8A3T - chains O and D of the 19 polymer chains in the assembly; structure by electron microscopy, 3.50 A resolution.

[Chain O]
Molecule: Anaphase-promoting complex subunit 5
From: Saccharomyces cerevisiae
Reference sequence: Q08683 (APC5_YEAST); numbering as in UniProt (aligned over 1-685)
Sequence (685 residues; numbered 1 to 685; the number before each row is that of its first residue):
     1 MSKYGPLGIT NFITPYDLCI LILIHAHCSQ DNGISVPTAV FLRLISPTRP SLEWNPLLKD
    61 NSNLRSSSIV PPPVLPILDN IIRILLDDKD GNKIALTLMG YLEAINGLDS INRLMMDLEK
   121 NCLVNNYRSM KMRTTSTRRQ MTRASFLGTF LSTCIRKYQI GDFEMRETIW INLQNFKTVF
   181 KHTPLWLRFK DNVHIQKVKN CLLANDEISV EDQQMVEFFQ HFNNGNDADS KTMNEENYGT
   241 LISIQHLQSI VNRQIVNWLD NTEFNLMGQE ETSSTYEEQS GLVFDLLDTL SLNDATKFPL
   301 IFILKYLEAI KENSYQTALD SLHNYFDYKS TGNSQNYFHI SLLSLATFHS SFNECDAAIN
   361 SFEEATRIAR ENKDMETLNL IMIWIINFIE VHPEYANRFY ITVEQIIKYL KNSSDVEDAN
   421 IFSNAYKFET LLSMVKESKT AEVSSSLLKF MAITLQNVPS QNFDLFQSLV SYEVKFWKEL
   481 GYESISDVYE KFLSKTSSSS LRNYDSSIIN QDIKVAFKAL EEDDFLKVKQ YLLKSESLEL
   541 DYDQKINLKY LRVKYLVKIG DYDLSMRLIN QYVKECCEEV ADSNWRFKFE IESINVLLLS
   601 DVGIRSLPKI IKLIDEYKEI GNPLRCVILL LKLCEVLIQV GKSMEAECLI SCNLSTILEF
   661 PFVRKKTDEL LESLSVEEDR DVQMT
Unresolved in the structure: 1-2, 261-275, 676-685

[Chain D]
Molecule: Anaphase-promoting complex subunit CDC23
From: Saccharomyces cerevisiae
Reference sequence: P16522 (CDC23_YEAST); residue numbers follow UniProt; this construct covers 1-626
Sequence (626 residues; row label = number of the first residue in the row):
     1 MNDDSQDKII HDIRIQLRKA ATELSRWKLY GSSKWAAEAL AGLAEAIDVD QTHSLADESP
    61 LRNKQGVPKQ MFEIPQNGFG LSETEYDLYL LGSTLFDAKE FDRCVFFLKD VTNPYLKFLK
   121 LYSKFLSWDK KSQESMENIL TTGKFTDEMY RANKDGDGSG NEDINQSGHQ RANLKMVSNE
   181 HESQSNISSI LKEINTFLES YEIKIDDDEA DLGLALLYYL RGVILKQEKN ISKAMSSFLK
   241 SLSCYSFNWS CWLELMDCLQ KVDDALLLNN YLYQNFQFKF SENLGSQRTI EFNIMIKFFK
   301 LKVFEELNGQ LEDYFEDLEF LLQVFPNFTF LKAYNATISY NNLDYVTAES RFDDIVKQDP
   361 YRLNDLETYS NILYVMQKNS KLAYLAQFVS QIDRFRPETC CIIANYYSAR QEHEKSIMYF
   421 RRALTLDKKT TNAWTLMGHE FVELSNSHAA IECYRRAVDI CPRDFKAWFG LGQAYALLDM
   481 HLYSLYYFQK ACTLKPWDRR IWQVLGECYS KTGNKVEAIK CYKRSIKASQ TVDQNTSIYY
   541 RLAQLYEELE DLQECKKFMM KCVDVEELLE GIVTDETVKA RLWLAIFEIK AGNYQLAYDY
   601 AMGVSSGTSQ EIEEARMLAR ECRRHM
Unresolved in the structure: 1-3, 47-73, 148-183
Curated features (UniProtKB/Swiss-Prot):
  - modified residue: S59 (Phosphoserine)
  - mutagenesis: A39 (A39T: In CDC23-50; G2/M cell cycle arrest at 37 degrees Celsius), G42 (G42D: In CDC23-54; G2/M cell cycle arrest at 37 degrees Celsius), G80 (G80S: In CDC23-44; G2/M cell cycle arrest at 37 degrees Celsius), E85 (E85K: In CDC23-51; G2/M cell cycle arrest at 37 degrees Celsius), S93 (S93F: In CDC23-52; G2/M cell cycle arrest at 37 degrees Celsius), T94 (T94M: In CDC23-4; G2/M cell cycle arrest at 36 degrees Celsius), R103 (R103Q: In CDC23-40; G2/M cell cycle arrest at 37 degrees Celsius; when associated with V-573), P114 (P114L: In CDC23-53; G2/M cell cycle arrest at 37 degrees Celsius; P114S: In CDC23-41; G2/M cell cycle arrest at 37 degrees Celsius), S123 (S123N: In CDC23-6; G2/M cell cycle arrest at 36 degrees Celsius), G213 (G213D: In CDC23-47; G2/M cell cycle arrest at 37 degrees Celsius; when associated with W-583), E306 (E306K: In CDC23-49; G2/M cell cycle arrest at 37 degrees Celsius; when associated with P-326), P326 (P326L: In CDC23-49; G2/M cell cycle arrest at 37 degrees Celsius; when associated with E-306), 7 further mutagenesis entries in UniProt

[Interface between chain O and chain D]
Contacting residue pairs (64):
  S230(O) with K124(D)
  K231(O) with N186(D)
  M233(O) with K124(D); W128(D), hydrophobic; K131(D); I190(D), hydrophobic
  N234(O) with W128(D); K131(D); N186(D)
  E235(O) with W128(D)
  E236(O) with W128(D); Q184(D), hydrogen bond (side chain-backbone); N186(D), hydrogen bond; I187(D)
  D288(O) with T146(D), hydrogen bond
  L290(O) with K144(D); F145(D), hydrogen bond (backbone-backbone)
  S291(O) with G143(D)
  L292(O) with T141(D); G143(D); K144(D); F145(D); D459(D)
  N293(O) with I139(D); T141(D); R456(D)
  T296(O) with E452(D); R456(D)
  I301(O) with F145(D), hydrophobic
  F302(O) with F145(D), hydrophobic
  K305(O) with F145(D)
  Q316(O) with K490(D)
  D320(O) with Y486(D), hydrogen bond
  H323(O) with Y483(D); Y486(D); Y487(D)
  N324(O) with R455(D), hydrogen bond
  F326(O) with Y483(D)
  D327(O) with I451(D); R455(D), salt bridge; Y475(D), hydrogen bond; Y487(D), hydrogen bond
  Y328(O) with R455(D); D459(D), hydrogen bond
  S330(O) with H448(D)
  T331(O) with H448(D), hydrogen bond (side chain-backbone); A449(D); E452(D)
  N336(O) with H448(D)
  F338(O) with H448(D); Y475(D), hydrophobic; L478(D), hydrophobic; M480(D), hydrophobic
  S341(O) with M480(D)
  L342(O) with Y483(D), hydrophobic
  L345(O) with Y483(D), hydrophobic
  N360(O) with L482(D)
  S361(O) with L482(D)
  E364(O) with H481(D); L482(D), hydrogen bond (side chain-backbone)
  R367(O) with D479(D), salt bridge
  I368(O) with D479(D); M480(D), hydrophobic
  E371(O) with D479(D)
Also at the interface, not in a pair above, chain O (42 interface residues in all): D229, N237, L287, A295, N333, Q335, Y337
Also at the interface, not in a pair above, chain D (39 interface residues in all): D102, K109, S127, S132, S135, L140, S185, L471, T512

[Overview]
42 residues of chain O face 39 of chain D across their interface; the contacts include 11 hydrogen bonds and 2
salt bridges. Polar contacts include D327(O)-R455(D), R367(O)-D479(D) and E236(O)-Q184(D). UniProt lists 20
mutagenesis sites on chain D.
Here chain O is Anaphase-promoting complex subunit 5 and chain D is Anaphase-promoting complex subunit CDC23,
both from Saccharomyces cerevisiae. Entry 8A3T (S. cerevisiae APC/C-Cdh1 complex) was determined by electron
microscopy.
